PDB entry 6TYE | X-ray diffraction, 3.79 A resolution | chains G and D of the 9 polymer chains in the assembly

[Chain G]
Molecule: 17-nt DNA strand
Sequence (17 nucleotides; row label = number of the first residue in the row):
     4 GCATCCGTGAATCGAGG

[Chain D]
Molecule: DNA-directed RNA polymerase subunit beta'
Organism: Mycobacterium tuberculosis
Notes: EC 2.7.7.6
UniProt: A0A0E8TXU5 (A0A0E8TXU5_MYCTX); residue numbers follow UniProt; this construct covers 1-1316
Amino-acid sequence (1316 residues; numbered 1 to 1316; the number before each row is that of its first residue):
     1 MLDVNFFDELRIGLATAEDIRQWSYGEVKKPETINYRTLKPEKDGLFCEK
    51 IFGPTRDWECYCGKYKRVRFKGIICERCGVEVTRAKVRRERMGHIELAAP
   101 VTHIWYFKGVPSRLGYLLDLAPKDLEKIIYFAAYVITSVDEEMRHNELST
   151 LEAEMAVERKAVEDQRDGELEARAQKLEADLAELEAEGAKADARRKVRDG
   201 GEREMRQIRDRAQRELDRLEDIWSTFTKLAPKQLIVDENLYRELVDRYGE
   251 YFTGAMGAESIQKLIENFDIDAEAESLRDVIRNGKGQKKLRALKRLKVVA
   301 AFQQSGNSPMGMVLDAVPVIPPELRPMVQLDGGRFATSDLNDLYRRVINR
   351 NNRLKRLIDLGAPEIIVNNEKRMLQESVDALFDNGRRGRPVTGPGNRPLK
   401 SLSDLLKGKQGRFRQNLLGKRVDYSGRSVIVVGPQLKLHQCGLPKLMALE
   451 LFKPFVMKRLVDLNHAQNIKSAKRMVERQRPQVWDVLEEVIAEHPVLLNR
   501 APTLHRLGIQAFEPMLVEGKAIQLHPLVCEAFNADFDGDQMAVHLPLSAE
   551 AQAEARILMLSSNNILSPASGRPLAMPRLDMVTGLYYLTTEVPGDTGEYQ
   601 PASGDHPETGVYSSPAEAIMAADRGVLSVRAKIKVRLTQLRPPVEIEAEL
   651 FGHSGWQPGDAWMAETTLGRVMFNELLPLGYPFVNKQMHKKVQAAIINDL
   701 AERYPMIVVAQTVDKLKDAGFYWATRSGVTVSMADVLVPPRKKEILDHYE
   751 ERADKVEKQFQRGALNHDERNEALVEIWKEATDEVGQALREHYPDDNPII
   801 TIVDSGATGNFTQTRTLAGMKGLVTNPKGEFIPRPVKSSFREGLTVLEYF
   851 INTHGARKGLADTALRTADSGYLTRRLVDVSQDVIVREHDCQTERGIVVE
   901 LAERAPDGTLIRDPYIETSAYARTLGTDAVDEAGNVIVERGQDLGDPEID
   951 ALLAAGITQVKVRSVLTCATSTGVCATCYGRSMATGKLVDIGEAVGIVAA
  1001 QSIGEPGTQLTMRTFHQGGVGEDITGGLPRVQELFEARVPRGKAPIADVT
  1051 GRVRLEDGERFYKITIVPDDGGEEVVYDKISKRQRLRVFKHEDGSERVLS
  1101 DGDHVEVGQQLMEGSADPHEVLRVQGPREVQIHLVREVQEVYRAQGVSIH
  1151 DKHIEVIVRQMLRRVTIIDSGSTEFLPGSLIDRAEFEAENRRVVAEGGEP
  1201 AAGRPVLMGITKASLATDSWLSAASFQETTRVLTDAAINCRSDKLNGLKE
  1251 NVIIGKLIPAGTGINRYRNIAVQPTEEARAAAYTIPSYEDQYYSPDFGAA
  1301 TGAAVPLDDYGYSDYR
Disordered / not traced: 1-5, 1012-1025, 1282-1316

[How chain G and chain D interact]
Contacting residue pairs - 24 pairs, chain G then chain D:
  DG4(G) - Gln287(D)  hydrogen bond to the phosphate
  DG4(G) - Arg291(D)  base contact
  DC5(G) - Arg291(D)  base contact
  DG10(G) - Lys108(D)  phosphate contact
  DG10(G) - Val110(D)  sugar contact
  DG10(G) - Arg386(D)  phosphate contact
  DT11(G) - Arg386(D)  salt bridge to the phosphate
  DT11(G) - Glu1228(D)  phosphate contact
  DT11(G) - Thr1230(D)  phosphate contact
  DG12(G) - Tyr872(D)  phosphate contact
  DG12(G) - Gln1227(D)  sugar contact
  DG12(G) - Glu1228(D)  hydrogen bond to the phosphate
  DA13(G) - Arg414(D)  salt bridge to the phosphate
  DA13(G) - Tyr872(D)  sugar contact
  DA14(G) - Thr867(D)  base contact
  DA14(G) - Ala868(D)  sugar contact
  DA14(G) - Gly871(D)  sugar contact
  DT15(G) - Lys409(D)  salt bridge to the phosphate
  DT15(G) - Arg414(D)  salt bridge to the phosphate
  DT15(G) - Pro502(D)  base contact
  DC16(G) - Arg427(D)  base contact
  DC16(G) - Ala501(D)  sugar contact
  DG17(G) - Arg421(D)  salt bridge to the phosphate
  DG17(G) - Arg427(D)  hydrogen bond to the sugar
Interface residues without a listed pair, chain G (11 interface residues in all): DC9
Interface residues without a listed pair, chain D (20 interface residues in all): Lys407, Arg875

[Overview]
11 residues of chain G face 20 of chain D across their interface; the contacts include 3 hydrogen bonds and 5
salt bridges. Polar contacts include DG17(G)-Arg427(D), DG4(G)-Gln287(D) and DG12(G)-Glu1228(D).
Here chain G is a 17-nt DNA strand and chain D is DNA-directed RNA polymerase subunit beta' (Mycobacterium
tuberculosis). Entry 6TYE (Crystal structure of MTB sigma L transcription initiation complex with 5 nt long
RNA primer) was determined by X-ray diffraction, deposited together with 6KQD, 6KQE, 6KQF, 6KQG, 6KQH, 6KQL
and 6 further entries.
